Entry 7QL6 (electron microscopy, 3.23 A resolution); this record covers chains A and B of the 5 polymer chains in the assembly.

== Chain A ==
Name: Acetylcholine receptor subunit alpha
Organism: Tetronarce californica
Reference sequence: P02710 (ACHA_TETCF); residues 1-437 here correspond to UniProt positions 25-461 (UniProt number = residue number + 24)
Chain sequence (437 residues; numbered 1 to 437; the number before each row is that of its first residue):
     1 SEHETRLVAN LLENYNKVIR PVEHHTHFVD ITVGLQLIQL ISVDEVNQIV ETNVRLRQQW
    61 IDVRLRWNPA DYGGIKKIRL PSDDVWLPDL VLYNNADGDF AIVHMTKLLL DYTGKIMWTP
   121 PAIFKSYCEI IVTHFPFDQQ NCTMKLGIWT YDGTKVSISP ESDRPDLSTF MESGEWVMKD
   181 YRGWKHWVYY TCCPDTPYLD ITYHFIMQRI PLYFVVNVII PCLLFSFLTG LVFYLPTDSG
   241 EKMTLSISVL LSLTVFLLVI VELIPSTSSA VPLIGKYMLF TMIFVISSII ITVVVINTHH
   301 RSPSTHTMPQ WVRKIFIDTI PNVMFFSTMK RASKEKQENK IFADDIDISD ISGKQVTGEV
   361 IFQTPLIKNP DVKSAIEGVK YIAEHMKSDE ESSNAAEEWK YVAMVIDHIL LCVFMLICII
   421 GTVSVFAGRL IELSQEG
Not modelled in the structure: 330-377, 434-437
Cystine bridges: C128-C142, C192-C193
Covalent attachments: glycan linked to N141
Ligand contacts: carbamyl-choline (CCE; 2-[(aminocarbonyl)oxy]-N,N,N-trimethylethanaminium): Y93, I148, W149, T150, Y190, C192, C193, Y198
Swiss-Prot annotation at these positions:
  - glycosylation: N141 (N-linked (GlcNAc...) asparagine)
Reported in the primary citation:
  - binding site for carbamyl-choline: Y93
  - contacts within the chain: Y93-K145 (cation-pi contact), K145-D200, K145-Y190, N94-K145 (backbone contact), G153-Y198 (backbone contact)
  - post-translational modification sites: N141
  - specificity-determining residues: P197 (proposed by the authors, not directly observed)

== Chain B ==
Name: Acetylcholine receptor subunit beta
Organism: Tetronarce californica
Reference sequence: P02712 (ACHB_TETCF); residues 1-469 here correspond to UniProt positions 25-493 (UniProt number = residue number + 24)
Chain sequence (469 residues; numbered 1 to 469; the number before each row is that of its first residue):
     1 SVMEDTLLSV LFETYNPKVR PAQTVGDKVT VRVGLTLTNL LILNEKIEEM TTNVFLNLAW
    61 TDYRLQWDPA AYEGIKDLRI PSSDVWQPDI VLMNNNDGSF EITLHVNVLV QHTGAVSWQP
   121 SAIYRSSCTI KVMYFPFDWQ NCTMVFKSYT YDTSEVTLQH ALDAKGEREV KEIVINKDAF
   181 TENGQWSIEH KPSRKNWRSD DPSYEDVTFY LIIQRKPLFY IVYTIIPCIL ISILAILVFY
   241 LPPDAGEKMS LSISALLAVT VFLLLLADKV PETSLSVPII IRYLMFIMIL VAFSVILSVV
   301 VLNLHHRSPN THTMPNWIRQ IFIETLPPFL WIQRPVTTPS PDSKPTIISR ANDEYFIRKP
   361 AGDFVCPVDN ARVAVQPERL FSEMKWHLNG LTQPVTLPQD LKEAVEAIKY IAEQLESASE
   421 FDDLKKDWQY VAMVADRLFL YVFFVICSIG TFSIFLDASH NVPPDNPFA
Not modelled in the structure: 337-399
Cystine bridges: C128-C142
Covalent attachments: N-acetylglucosamine (NAG) linked to N141
Swiss-Prot annotation at these positions:
  - modified residue: Y355 (Phosphotyrosine)
  - glycosylation: N141 (N-linked (GlcNAc...) asparagine)
Reported in the primary citation:
  - post-translational modification sites: N141

== Interface between chain A and chain B ==
Residue-residue contacts (98):
  S1(A) - R20(B)  hydrogen bond (backbone-backbone)
  S1(A) - A22(B)
  S1(A) - Y63(B)  hydrogen bond (backbone-side chain)
  E2(A) - Y63(B)  hydrogen bond
  E4(A) - V19(B)
  T5(A) - V19(B)
  V8(A) - V19(B)  hydrophobic
  L12(A) - K18(B)
  Q39(A) - N96(B)
  Q39(A) - S127(B)
  I41(A) - N96(B)
  R55(A) - M93(B)
  R55(A) - F100(B)
  G73(A) - V25(B)
  G74(A) - V25(B)
  I75(A) - V25(B)  hydrophobic
  R79(A) - T150(B)  hydrogen bond (side chain-backbone)
  R79(A) - Y151(B)
  R79(A) - D152(B)  salt bridge
  R79(A) - E155(B)  salt bridge
  D84(A) - K18(B)  salt bridge
  H104(A) - G98(B)  hydrogen bond (side chain-backbone)
  T106(A) - Y149(B)
  K107(A) - K18(B)
  K107(A) - D89(B)
  K107(A) - T150(B)
  K107(A) - Y151(B)  hydrogen bond
  T119(A) - Y149(B)  hydrogen bond (backbone-side chain)
  P120(A) - Y149(B)
  P121(A) - F100(B)  hydrophobic
  P121(A) - Y149(B)
  I123(A) - N96(B)
  I123(A) - D97(B)
  I123(A) - G98(B)
  T169(A) - R198(B)
  M171(A) - S127(B)
  G174(A) - T273(B)
  G174(A) - S274(B)  hydrogen bond (backbone-backbone)
  G174(A) - L275(B)
  E175(A) - E272(B)
  I210(A) - S274(B)  hydrogen bond (backbone-side chain)
  L212(A) - S274(B)
  L212(A) - S276(B)
  Y213(A) - A267(B)
  Y213(A) - P271(B)
  Y213(A) - E272(B)
  Y213(A) - S274(B)
  V216(A) - M285(B)
  P221(A) - M288(B)  hydrophobic
  L224(A) - M288(B)  hydrophobic
  L224(A) - A292(B)  hydrophobic
  F225(A) - L256(B)  hydrophobic
  F225(A) - T260(B)
  F227(A) - I296(B)  hydrophobic
  L228(A) - L256(B)  hydrophobic
  L228(A) - I296(B)  hydrophobic
  L231(A) - I296(B)  hydrophobic
  L231(A) - V299(B)  hydrophobic
  Y234(A) - N303(B)  hydrogen bond (backbone-side chain)
  Y234(A) - R307(B)  hydrogen bond
  L235(A) - V299(B)
  L235(A) - L302(B)  hydrophobic
  P236(A) - L302(B)
  P236(A) - N303(B)
  P236(A) - H306(B)
  D238(A) - H306(B)  salt bridge
  S239(A) - H306(B)
  E241(A) - G246(B)
  E241(A) - E247(B)  hydrogen bond (side chain-backbone)
  E241(A) - K248(B)  hydrogen bond (side chain-backbone)
  E241(A) - M249(B)  hydrogen bond (side chain-backbone)
  E241(A) - S250(B)
  E241(A) - L302(B)
  T244(A) - I253(B)
  L245(A) - M249(B)  hydrophobic
  S248(A) - I253(B)
  S252(A) - L257(B)
  V255(A) - L264(B)  hydrophobic
  F256(A) - L264(B)  hydrophobic
  V259(A) - L264(B)  hydrophobic
  F326(A) - R307(B)
  F326(A) - H312(B)
  F326(A) - T313(B)
  S327(A) - T311(B)
  S327(A) - H312(B)
  T328(A) - P309(B)
  T328(A) - T311(B)  hydrogen bond (backbone-backbone)
  T328(A) - H312(B)  hydrogen bond (side chain-backbone)
  T328(A) - T313(B)  hydrogen bond (side chain-backbone)
  A383(A) - A407(B)  hydrophobic
  A383(A) - I411(B)  hydrophobic
  M386(A) - I411(B)  hydrophobic
  K387(A) - Y410(B)
  E390(A) - Y410(B)  hydrogen bond
  E390(A) - Q414(B)
  E397(A) - N310(B)  hydrogen bond
  M404(A) - T311(B)
  M404(A) - H312(B)
Also at the interface, not in a pair above, chain A (65 interface residues in all): H3, P81, S173, N217, I220, V379, Y401, H408
Also at the interface, not in a pair above, chain B (67 interface residues in all): T14, N16, P21, Q23, K46, A245, L263, V270, V277, I281, V295, V300, A404

== Summary ==
65 residues of chain A and 67 residues of chain B are in contact; the contacts include 19 hydrogen bonds and 4
salt bridges. Polar contacts include R79(A)-D152(B), R79(A)-E155(B) and D84(A)-K18(B). Bound to chain A:
carbamyl-choline. Covalently linked N-acetylglucosamine: at N141(B). From the paper: a binding site for
carbamyl-choline at Y93(A); the specificity determinant P197(A).
Here chain A is Acetylcholine receptor subunit alpha and chain B is Acetylcholine receptor subunit beta, both
from Tetronarce californica. Entry 7QL6 (Torpedo muscle-type nicotinic acetylcholine receptor -
carbamylcholine-bound conformation) was determined by electron microscopy, deposited together with 7QKO and
7QL5.
